PDB entry 6TAN | X-ray diffraction, 1.16 A resolution | chain A

# Chain A
Molecule: GTPase KRas
Organism: Homo sapiens
UniProtKB: P01116 (RASK_HUMAN), isoform P01116-2; numbering as in UniProt (aligned over 1-169)
Chain sequence (170 residues; row label = number of the first residue in the row; numbering starts at 0):
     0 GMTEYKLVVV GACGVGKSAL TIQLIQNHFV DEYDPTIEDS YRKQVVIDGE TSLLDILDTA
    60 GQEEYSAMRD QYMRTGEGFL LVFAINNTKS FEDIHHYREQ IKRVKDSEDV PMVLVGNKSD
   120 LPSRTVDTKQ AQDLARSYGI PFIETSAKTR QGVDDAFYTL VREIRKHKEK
Construct notes: expression tag (0); engineered mutation Cys12 (Gly in P01116), Ser51 (Cys in P01116), Leu80 (Cys in P01116), Ser118 (Cys in P01116)
Swiss-Prot annotation at these positions:
  - motif: Tyr32 to Tyr40 (Effector region)
  - binding site (GTP): Gly10, Ala11, Gly13 to Ala18, Val29 to Thr35, Ala59, Gly60, Asn116, Lys117, Asp119
  - modified residue: Met1 (N-acetylmethionine), Thr2 (N-acetylthreonine), Lys104 (N6-acetyllysine)
  - glycosylation: Thr35 (Microbial infection: O-linked (Glc) threonine)
  - natural variant: Lys5 (K5E: In NS3; K5N: In GASC), Gly10 (G10GG: In AML), Cys12 (G12C: In lung carcinoma; this construct carries the variant), Gly13 (G13D: In GASC, JMML and OES; G13R: In pylocytic astrocytoma), Val14 (V14I: In NS3), Leu19 (L19F: In OES), Gln22 (Q22E: In CFC2; Q22R: In NS3), Pro34 (P34L: In NS3; P34Q: In NS3; P34R: In CFC2), Ile36 (I36M: In NS3), Thr58 (T58I: In NS3), Ala59 (A59T: In GASC), Gly60 (G60R: In CFC2; G60S: In NS3), 8 further natural variant entries in UniProt
  - mutagenesis: Asp38 (D38A: Decreased interaction with MAPKAP1/SIN1), Tyr40 (Y40A: Decreased interaction with MAPKAP1/SIN1), Gln61 (Q61L: Promotes GTP binding)
Glycans and other covalent adducts: compound MZN linked to Cys12
Ion coordination: Mg2+: Ser17 (together with GDP)
Ligand contacts:
  - GDP (guanosine-5'-diphosphate): Ala11, Gly13, Val14, Gly15, Lys16, Ser17, Ala18, Phe28, Asp30, Tyr32, Asp57, Asn116, Lys117, Asp119, Leu120, Ser145, Ala146, Lys147
  - MZN (7-(2-fluoranyl-6-oxidanyl-phenyl)-3-[(3R)-1-propanoylpyrrolidin-3-yl]-4H-2,6-naphthyridin-1-one): Val9, Gly10, Ala11, Gly13, Lys16, Pro34, Thr58, Ala59, Gly60, Gln61, Glu62, Arg68, Asp69, Met72, Tyr96, Gln99, Ile100, Val103
From the paper describing this entry:
  - binding site for MZN: Cys12

# Summary
Ligands of chain A: GDP. Covalently linked compound MZN: at Cys12. Curated annotation (UniProt) lists 20
GTP-binding residues and 3 mutagenesis sites. From the paper: a binding site for MZN at Cys12.
Chain A is GTPase KRas (Homo sapiens); the structure, X-ray structure of human K-ras G12C in complex with
covalent isoquinolinone inhibitor (compound 17), was determined by X-ray diffraction, deposited together with
6TAM.
